Entry 8J3R (electron microscopy, 2.95 A resolution); this record covers chains A and D of the 5 polymer chains in the assembly.

Chain A:
Protein: Transposase IS605 OrfB C-terminal domain-containing protein
From: Sulfoacidibacillus thermotolerans
UniProt: A0A2U3D0N8 (A0A2U3D0N8_9BACL); residues 1-422 here = UniProt positions 1-422
Sequence (432 residues; row label = number of the first residue in the row; numbers below 1 keep their minus sign (Met-9 is residue -9)):
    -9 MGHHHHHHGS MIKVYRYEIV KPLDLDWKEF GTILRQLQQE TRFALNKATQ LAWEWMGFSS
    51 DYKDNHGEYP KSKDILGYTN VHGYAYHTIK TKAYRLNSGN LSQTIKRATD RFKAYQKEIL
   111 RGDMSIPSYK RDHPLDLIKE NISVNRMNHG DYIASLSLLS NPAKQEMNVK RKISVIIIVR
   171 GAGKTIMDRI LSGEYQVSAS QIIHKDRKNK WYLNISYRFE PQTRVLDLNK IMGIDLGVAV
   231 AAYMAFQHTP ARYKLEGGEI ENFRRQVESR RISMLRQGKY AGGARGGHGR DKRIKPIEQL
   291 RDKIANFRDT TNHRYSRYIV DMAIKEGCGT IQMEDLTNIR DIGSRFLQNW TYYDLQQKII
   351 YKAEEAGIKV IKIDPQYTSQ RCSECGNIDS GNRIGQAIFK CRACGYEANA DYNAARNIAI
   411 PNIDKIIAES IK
Not modelled in the structure: -9 to 0
Differences from the reference sequence: initiating methionine (-9); expression tag (-8 to 0); engineered mutation His123 (Ile in A0A2U3D0N8), Lys195 (Asp in A0A2U3D0N8), Arg208 (Asp in A0A2U3D0N8), Ala232 (Val in A0A2U3D0N8)
UniProt features mapped onto this chain:
  - region: Gln212 to Lys220 (Linker), Arg371 to Asn399 (Target nucleic acid-binding (TNB)), Ala400 to Ser420 (RuvC-II)
  - active site: Asp225, Glu324, Asp401
  - binding site (Zn(2+)): Cys372, Cys375, Cys391, Cys394
From the paper describing this entry:
  - mutagenesis - I123H/D195K/D208R/V232A, S188H, S188H/V232A, S188H/V232A/E316M: increased catalytic activity
  - binding site for the 118-nt RNA strand: Trp17, His123, Lys195, Arg208
  - binding site for the 37-nt DNA strand (chain D): Arg208
  - contacts within the chain: Ile2-Arg208 (hydrophobic contact)

Chain D:
Molecule: 37-nt DNA strand
From: Sulfoacidibacillus thermotolerans
Sequence (37 nucleotides; each row starts with the number of its first residue; numbers below 1 keep their minus sign (DG-6 is residue -6)):
    -6 GAATGGTTCA GCGCGCCTAA TTTCCTAATT TAGAAAA
Not modelled in the structure: -6 to 2, 26-30

How chain A and chain D interact:
Pairs across the interface - 26 pairs, chain A then chain D:
  Ile2(A) with DC18(D), base contact
  His72(A) with DT19(D), base contact
  Ser92(A) with DT19(D), hydrogen bond to the base
  Gln93(A) with DC18(D), sugar contact; DT19(D), base contact
  Lys96(A) with DC18(D), salt bridge to the phosphate; DT19(D), base contact
  Arg97(A) with DC18(D), sugar contact
  Tyr105(A) with DT15(D), hydrogen bond to the base; DT16(D), sugar contact
  Lys129(A) with DA20(D), salt bridge to the phosphate
  Ser188(A) with DC18(D), sugar contact; DT19(D), phosphate contact
  Ala189(A) with DC18(D), hydrogen bond to the phosphate; DT19(D), phosphate contact
  Arg208(A) with DT19(D), salt bridge to the phosphate
  Arg291(A) with DC10(D), phosphate contact; DT11(D), salt bridge to the phosphate
  Arg298(A) with DA12(D), salt bridge to the phosphate
  Thr327(A) with DT14(D), phosphate contact
  Asn339(A) with DA12(D), phosphate contact
  Thr341(A) with DA13(D), hydrogen bond to the phosphate
  Tyr342(A) with DA13(D), hydrogen bond to the phosphate
  Tyr343(A) with DA13(D), hydrogen bond to the phosphate; DT14(D), phosphate contact; DT15(D), base contact
Interface residues without a listed pair, chain A (24 interface residues in all): Asp100, Arg101, Ser206, Gln338, Trp340, Asp344
Interface residues without a listed pair, chain D (11 interface residues in all): DC17

Overview:
Chain A and chain D form an interface of 24 and 11 residues respectively; the contacts include 6 hydrogen
bonds and 5 salt bridges. Among the polar pairs are Ser92(A)-DT19(D), Tyr105(A)-DT15(D) and Ala189(A)-DC18(D).
From the paper: a binding site for the 118-nt RNA strand at Trp17(A), His123(A) and Lys195(A) among others;
I123H/D195K/D208R/V232A, S188H and S188H/V232A of chain A, among others, increase catalytic activity.
Chain A is Transposase IS605 OrfB C-terminal domain-containing protein and chain D is a 37-nt DNA strand, both
from Sulfoacidibacillus thermotolerans; the structure, Cryo-EM structure of the
AsCas12f-HKRA-sgRNAS3-5v7-target DNA, was determined by electron microscopy (same publication as 8J12 and
8J1J).
